Entry 2Y6M (X-ray diffraction, 1.70 A resolution); this record covers chain A.

[Chain A]
Protein: Ephrin type-A receptor 4
Organism: Mus musculus
Notes: EC 2.7.10.1; fragment: kinase domain, residues 606-896
Reference sequence: Q03137 (EPHA4_MOUSE); residues 606-896 here = UniProt positions 606-896
Amino-acid sequence (291 residues; numbered 606 to 896; the number before each row is that of its first residue):
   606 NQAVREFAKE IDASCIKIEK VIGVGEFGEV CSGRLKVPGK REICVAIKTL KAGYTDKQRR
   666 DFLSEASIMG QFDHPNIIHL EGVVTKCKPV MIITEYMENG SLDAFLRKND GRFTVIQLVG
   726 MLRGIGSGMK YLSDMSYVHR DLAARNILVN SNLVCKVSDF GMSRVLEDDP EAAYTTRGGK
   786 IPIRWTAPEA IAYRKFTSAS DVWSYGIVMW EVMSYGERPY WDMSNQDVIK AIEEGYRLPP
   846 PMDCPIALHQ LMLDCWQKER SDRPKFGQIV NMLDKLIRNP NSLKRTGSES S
Unresolved in the structure: 606-608, 766-786, 892-896
Curated features (UniProtKB/Swiss-Prot):
  - active site: Asp-746 (Proton acceptor)
  - binding site (ATP): Ile-627 to Val-635, Lys-653
  - modified residue: Tyr-779 (Phosphotyrosine)
  - mutagenesis: Val-635 (V635M: Kinase dead; loss of autophosphorylation and loss of CHN1 phosphorylation. No effect on interaction with NGEF)
Reported in the primary citation:
  - contacts within the chain: Lys-653/Glu-670 (salt bridge)
  - conformationally variable residues (helix shift, order/disorder transition): Asp-661, Phe-765 to Pro-787

[Summary]
From UniProt: active-site residue Asp-746, 10 ATP-binding residues and one mutagenesis site. From the paper:
conformational variability at Asp-661 and Phe-765; contacts within the chain involving Lys-653 and Glu-670.
Chain A is Ephrin type-A receptor 4 (Mus musculus); the structure, Crystal structure of EphA4 kinase domain,
was determined by X-ray diffraction (same publication as 2Y6O).
